Entry 9MX8 (X-ray diffraction, 3.15 A resolution); this record covers chains C and D of the 5 polymer chains in the assembly.

# Chain C (and D)
Molecule: Friend leukemia integration 1 transcription factor
Source organism: Homo sapiens
Notes: fragment: DNA-binding domain (residues 259-375); chain D of this document is another copy of the same molecule, construct and numbering; everything in this record applies to it too
UniProtKB: Q01543 (FLI1_HUMAN); residue numbers follow UniProt; this construct covers 259-375
Sequence (121 residues; each row starts with the number of its first residue):
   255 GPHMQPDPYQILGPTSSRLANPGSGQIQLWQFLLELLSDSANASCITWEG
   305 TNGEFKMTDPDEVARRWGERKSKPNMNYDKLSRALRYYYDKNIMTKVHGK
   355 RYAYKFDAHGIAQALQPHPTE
Unresolved in the structure: 255-279, 374-375 (chain D: 255-270, 276-278, 374-375)
Construct notes: expression tag (255-258); engineered mutation Ala362 (Phe in Q01543)
Curated features (UniProtKB/Swiss-Prot):
  - DNA-binding region: Ile281 to Asp361 (ETS)

# Chain C / chain D interface
Pairs across the interface (4; chain C residue first):
  Tyr341(C) with Asp333(D)
  Asp344(C) with Asn331(D)
  Lys345(C) with Asn331(D); Asp333(D), salt bridge
Also at the interface, not in a pair above, chain C (4 interface residues in all): Ala368
Also at the interface, not in a pair above, chain D (5 interface residues in all): Asn329, Tyr332, Lys334
Interface features reported in the paper:
  - pairs named by the authors: Asp333(D)-Tyr341(C)

# Summary
Chain C and chain D form an interface of 4 and 5 residues respectively, with 1 salt bridge. The salt-bridged
pair is Lys345(C)-Asp333(D). The authors report a contact between Asp333(D) and Tyr341(C). UniProt lists a
DNA-binding region on chain C.
Both chains are Friend leukemia integration 1 transcription factor (Homo sapiens). Entry 9MX8 (Crystal
structure of the DNA binding domain of FLI1 in complex with a DNA containing three ...) was determined by
X-ray diffraction, deposited together with 9CP6, 9MWY, 9MX9 and 9MXA.
